5FS4 - chains A and B; structure by X-ray diffraction, 1.73 A resolution.

Chain A (and B):
Molecule: AP205 bacteriophage coat protein
From: Acinetobacter phage AP205
Notes: chain B of this document is another copy of the same molecule, construct and numbering; everything in this record applies to it too
UniProtKB: Q9AZ42 (Q9AZ42_9VIRU); residues 0-130 here correspond to UniProt positions 1-131 (UniProt number = residue number + 1)
Amino-acid sequence (133 residues; each row starts with the number of its first residue; numbers below 1 keep their minus sign (Gly-2 is residue -2)):
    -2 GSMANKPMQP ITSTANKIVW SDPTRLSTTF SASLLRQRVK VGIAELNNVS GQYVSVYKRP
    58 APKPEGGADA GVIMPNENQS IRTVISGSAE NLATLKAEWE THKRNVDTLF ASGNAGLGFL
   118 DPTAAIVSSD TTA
Disordered / not traced: -2, 40-41, 60-70, 130 (chain B: 37-41, 130)
Construct notes: expression tag (-2 to -1); engineered mutation Gly64 (Cys65 in Q9AZ42), Gly68 (Cys69 in Q9AZ42)

How chain A and chain B interact:
Contacting residue pairs (185):
  Met0(A) with Thr128(B); Thr129(B)
  Ala1(A) with Thr128(B); Thr129(B), hydrogen bond (backbone-backbone)
  Asn2(A) with Arg101(B); Val124(B); Ser125(B); Ser126(B); Asp127(B)
  Lys3(A) with Val124(B); Ser125(B), hydrogen bond (backbone-backbone); Asp127(B), hydrogen bond (backbone-backbone); Thr128(B); Thr129(B)
  Pro4(A) with Ile123(B)
  Met5(A) with Ile123(B), hydrogen bond (backbone-backbone); Val124(B); Ser125(B), hydrogen bond (side chain-backbone)
  Pro7(A) with Pro119(B)
  Asn13(A) with Leu117(B)
  Lys14(A) with Leu117(B)
  Ile15(A) with Leu117(B), hydrophobic; Pro119(B), hydrophobic
  Trp17(A) with Asp118(B); Ala121(B); Ile123(B)
  Arg22(A) with Asp127(B)
  Thr25(A) with Ser125(B)
  Phe27(A) with Asn102(B); Val103(B); Leu106(B), hydrophobic; Ile123(B), hydrophobic
  Ala29(A) with Leu106(B), hydrophobic; Leu117(B)
  Leu31(A) with Ala112(B); Gly115(B); Phe116(B); Leu117(B), hydrophobic
  Arg33(A) with Leu114(B), hydrogen bond (side chain-backbone)
  Val38(A) with Pro72(B); Asn73(B); Glu74(B)
  Val46(A) with Ala112(B); Gly113(B); Leu114(B); Gly115(B)
  Tyr50(A) with His99(B); Val103(B), hydrophobic; Leu106(B), hydrophobic; Phe107(B); Ala112(B)
  Ser52(A) with His99(B), hydrogen bond
  Tyr54(A) with Glu95(B); Asp127(B), hydrogen bond
  Arg56(A) with Asn88(B); Thr91(B), hydrogen bond; Glu95(B), salt bridge
  Pro57(A) with Asn88(B), hydrogen bond (backbone-side chain)
  Pro59(A) with Asn88(B)
  Glu74(A) with Leu43(B); Gly84(B); Ser85(B), hydrogen bond; Asn88(B), hydrogen bond
  Asn75(A) with Ser83(B)
  Gln76(A) with Ser83(B); Asn88(B), hydrogen bond (side chain-backbone); Thr91(B), hydrogen bond; Leu92(B); Glu95(B)
  Ser77(A) with Val81(B); Ile82(B); Ser83(B), hydrogen bond (backbone-backbone)
  Ile78(A) with Thr80(B); Val81(B); Glu95(B); Trp96(B); His99(B)
  Arg79(A) with Arg79(B); Thr80(B); Val81(B), hydrogen bond (backbone-backbone)
  Thr80(A) with Arg79(B); Thr80(B), hydrogen bond; His99(B), hydrogen bond
  Val81(A) with Ser77(B); Ile78(B); Arg79(B), hydrogen bond (backbone-backbone)
  Ile82(A) with Ser77(B); Ile78(B), hydrophobic; Phe107(B), hydrophobic
  Ser83(A) with Asn75(B); Gln76(B); Ser77(B), hydrogen bond (backbone-backbone)
  Gly84(A) with Glu74(B)
  Ser85(A) with Glu74(B), hydrogen bond
  Ala86(A) with Gly113(B)
  Glu87(A) with Pro59(B)
  Asn88(A) with Arg56(B); Pro57(B), hydrogen bond (side chain-backbone); Ala58(B); Pro59(B); Glu74(B), hydrogen bond; Gln76(B), hydrogen bond (backbone-side chain)
  Leu89(A) with Phe107(B), hydrophobic; Gly113(B); Leu114(B), hydrophobic
  Thr91(A) with Arg56(B), hydrogen bond; Gln76(B), hydrogen bond
  Leu92(A) with Gln76(B); Phe107(B), hydrophobic
  Lys93(A) with Phe107(B); Ala108(B)
  Glu95(A) with Tyr54(B); Arg56(B), salt bridge; Gln76(B); Ile78(B)
  Trp96(A) with Ile78(B); Val103(B), hydrophobic; Asp104(B), hydrogen bond; Phe107(B), hydrophobic
  His99(A) with Tyr50(B); Ser52(B), hydrogen bond; Ile78(B); Thr80(B), hydrogen bond
  Lys100(A) with Lys100(B); Asp104(B), salt bridge
  Arg101(A) with Asn2(B)
  Asn102(A) with Phe27(B)
  Val103(A) with Tyr50(B), hydrophobic; Trp96(B), hydrophobic
  Asp104(A) with Trp96(B), hydrogen bond; Lys100(B), salt bridge
  Leu106(A) with Phe27(B), hydrophobic; Ala29(B), hydrophobic
  Phe107(A) with Tyr50(B); Ile82(B), hydrophobic; Leu89(B), hydrophobic; Leu92(B), hydrophobic; Lys93(B); Trp96(B), hydrophobic
  Ala108(A) with Lys93(B)
  Ala112(A) with Leu31(B); Val46(B); Tyr50(B)
  Gly113(A) with Val46(B); Leu89(B)
  Leu114(A) with Arg33(B), hydrogen bond (backbone-side chain); Val46(B); Ala86(B), hydrophobic; Leu89(B), hydrophobic
  Gly115(A) with Leu31(B); Val46(B)
  Phe116(A) with Leu31(B)
  Leu117(A) with Asn13(B); Lys14(B); Ile15(B); Ala29(B); Leu31(B), hydrophobic
  Asp118(A) with Trp17(B)
  Pro119(A) with Pro7(B); Ile15(B), hydrophobic
  Ala121(A) with Trp17(B)
  Ile123(A) with Pro4(B); Met5(B), hydrogen bond (backbone-backbone); Trp17(B); Phe27(B), hydrophobic
  Val124(A) with Asn2(B); Lys3(B); Met5(B)
  Ser125(A) with Asn2(B); Lys3(B), hydrogen bond (backbone-backbone); Met5(B), hydrogen bond (backbone-side chain); Thr25(B)
  Ser126(A) with Asn2(B); Tyr54(B); Arg56(B)
  Asp127(A) with Asn2(B); Lys3(B), hydrogen bond (backbone-backbone); Arg22(B); Tyr54(B), hydrogen bond
  Thr128(A) with Ser-1(B); Ala1(B); Asn2(B); Lys3(B)
  Thr129(A) with Ala1(B), hydrogen bond (backbone-backbone); Lys3(B)
Interface residues without a listed pair, chain A (81 interface residues in all): Ala12, Asp19, Gly39, Leu43, Asn45, Val51, Ala58, Glu97, Thr98, Gly110
Interface residues without a listed pair, chain B (81 interface residues in all): Met0, Ala12, Asp19, Asn45, Val51, Glu87, Glu97, Gly110

Summary:
Chain A and chain B each contribute 81 residues to their interface, with 37 hydrogen bonds and 4 salt bridges.
Among the polar pairs are Arg56(A)-Glu95(B), Lys100(A)-Asp104(B) and Met5(A)-Ser125(B).
Chain A and chain B are both AP205 bacteriophage coat protein (Acinetobacter phage AP205); the structure,
Bacteriophage AP205 coat protein, was determined by X-ray diffraction, deposited together with 5LQP.
